PDB entry 2ORT | X-ray diffraction, 1.87 A resolution | chain A

[Chain A]
Name: Nitric oxide synthase, inducible
From: Mus musculus
Notes: EC 1.14.13.39; fragment: oxygenase domain 114-498
Reference sequence: P29477 (NOS2_MOUSE); residues 114-498 here = UniProt positions 114-498
Amino-acid sequence (389 residues; numbered 114 to 502; the number before each row is that of its first residue):
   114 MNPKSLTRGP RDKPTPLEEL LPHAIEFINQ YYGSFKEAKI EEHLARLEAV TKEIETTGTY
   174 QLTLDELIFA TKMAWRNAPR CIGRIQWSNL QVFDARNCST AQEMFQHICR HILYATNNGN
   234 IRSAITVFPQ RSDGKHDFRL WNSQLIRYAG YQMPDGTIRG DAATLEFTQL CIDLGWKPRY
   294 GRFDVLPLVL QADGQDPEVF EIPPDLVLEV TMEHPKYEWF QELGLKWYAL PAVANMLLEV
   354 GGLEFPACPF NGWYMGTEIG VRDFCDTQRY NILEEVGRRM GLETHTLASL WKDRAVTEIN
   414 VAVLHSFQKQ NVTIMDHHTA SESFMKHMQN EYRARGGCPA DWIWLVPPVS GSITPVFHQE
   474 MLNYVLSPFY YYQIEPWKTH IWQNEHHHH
Unresolved in the structure: 265-269, 327-331, 333-334, 370-412, 446-477, 499-502
Differences from the reference sequence: expression tag (499-502)
Swiss-Prot annotation at these positions:
  - binding site (heme b): Cys-194, Tyr-485
  - binding site (L-arginine): Gln-257, Trp-366, Tyr-367, Glu-371
  - binding site ((6R)-L-erythro-5,6,7,8-tetrahydrobiopterin): Arg-375, Ile-456, Trp-457, Phe-470
  - natural variant: Cys-211 (C211R: In strain: NOD/LtJ)

[Overview]
Curated annotation (UniProt) lists heme b-binding residues Cys-194 and Tyr-485, 4 L-arginine-binding residues
and 4 (6R)-L-erythro-5,6,7,8-tetrahydrobiopterin-binding residues.
Chain A is Nitric oxide synthase, inducible (Mus musculus); the structure, Murine Inducible Nitric Oxide
Synthase Oxygenase Domain (Delta 114) 1-Benzo[1,3]dioxol-5-ylmethyl-3S-(4-imidazol-1-yl-phenoxy)-piperidine
Complex, was determined by X-ray diffraction together with 2ORQ, 2ORR, 2ORS, 2ORO and 2ORP from the same
study.
